4QY2 - chains B and D of the 6 polymer chains in the assembly; structure by X-ray diffraction, 2.40 A resolution.

# Chain B (and D)
Protein: hemagglutinin
Source organism: Influenza A virus
Notes: chain D of this document is another copy of the same molecule, construct and numbering; everything in this record applies to it too
Sequence (174 residues; each row starts with the number of its first residue):
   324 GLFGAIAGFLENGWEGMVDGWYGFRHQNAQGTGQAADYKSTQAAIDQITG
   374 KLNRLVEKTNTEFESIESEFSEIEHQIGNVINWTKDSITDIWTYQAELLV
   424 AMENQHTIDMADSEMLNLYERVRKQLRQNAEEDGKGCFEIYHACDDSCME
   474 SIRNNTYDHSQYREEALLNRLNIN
Disulfides: C467-C471
Covalently attached groups: N-acetylglucosamine (NAG) linked to N405

# Chain B / chain D interface
Pairs across the interface (51):
  G324(B) - S436(D)
  G324(B) - N440(D)  hydrogen bond (backbone-side chain)
  L325(B) - F326(D)
  L325(B) - M433(D)  hydrophobic
  L325(B) - S436(D)  hydrogen bond (backbone-side chain)
  L325(B) - N440(D)
  F326(B) - F326(D)  hydrophobic
  G327(B) - N440(D)
  F332(B) - K447(D)
  I400(B) - I400(D)  hydrophobic
  N402(B) - E387(D)
  N402(B) - I389(D)
  V403(B) - I389(D)
  V403(B) - I404(D)  hydrophobic
  W406(B) - F386(D)
  W406(B) - E387(D)
  W406(B) - I389(D)  hydrophobic
  W406(B) - K408(D)
  W406(B) - I411(D)  hydrophobic
  T407(B) - T407(D)
  D409(B) - F386(D)
  S410(B) - F386(D)
  S410(B) - I411(D)
  D413(B) - T384(D)  hydrogen bond
  D413(B) - F386(D)
  I414(B) - I414(D)  hydrophobic
  I414(B) - W415(D)
  I414(B) - Q418(D)
  Y417(B) - W415(D)  hydrophobic
  Y417(B) - Q418(D)
  Y417(B) - L422(D)
  Q418(B) - Q418(D)  hydrogen bond
  L421(B) - M425(D)  hydrophobic
  M425(B) - M425(D)  hydrophobic
  Q428(B) - H429(D)
  Y442(B) - K447(D)
  E454(B) - R450(D)  salt bridge
  E454(B) - Q451(D)
  E454(B) - R486(D)  salt bridge
  E455(B) - R446(D)  salt bridge
  E455(B) - K447(D)
  E455(B) - R450(D)
  G457(B) - K447(D)
  E462(B) - R450(D)  salt bridge
  Y464(B) - R450(D)  hydrogen bond
  Y464(B) - R486(D)
  R493(B) - Q451(D)  hydrogen bond
  R493(B) - R486(D)  hydrogen bond (backbone-side chain)
  R493(B) - L490(D)
  L494(B) - L494(D)  hydrophobic
  I496(B) - N497(D)
Interface residues without a listed pair, chain B (32 interface residues in all): Q399, E420, A424, D432
Interface residues without a listed pair, chain D (30 interface residues in all): R377, E380, T382

# Summary
32 residues of chain B and 30 residues of chain D are in contact; the contacts include 7 hydrogen bonds and 4
salt bridges. Among the polar pairs are E454(B)-R450(D), E454(B)-R486(D) and E455(B)-R446(D). Covalently
linked N-acetylglucosamine: at N405(B).
Chain B and chain D are both hemagglutinin (Influenza A virus); the structure, Structure of H10 from
human-infecting H10N8 virus in complex with human receptor analog, was determined by X-ray diffraction (same
publication as 4QY0 and 4QY1).
